Entry 8EUE (electron microscopy, 3.48 A resolution); this record covers chains D and J of the 10 polymer chains in the assembly.

[Chain D]
Protein: Histone H2B 1.1
UniProt: A0A1B8Y854 (A0A1B8Y854_XENTR); residues 2-123 here correspond to UniProt positions 5-126 (UniProt number = residue number + 3)
Sequence (123 residues; numbered 1 to 123; the number before each row is that of its first residue):
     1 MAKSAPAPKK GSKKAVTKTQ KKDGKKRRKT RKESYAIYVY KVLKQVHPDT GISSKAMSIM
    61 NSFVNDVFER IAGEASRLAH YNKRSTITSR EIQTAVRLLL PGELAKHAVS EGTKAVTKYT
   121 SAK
Not modelled in the structure: 1-31, 123
Sequence notes: initiating methionine (1)

[Chain J]
Molecule: 227-nt DNA strand
Sequence (227 nucleotides; numbered -153 to 73; the number before each row is that of its first residue; numbers below 1 keep their minus sign (DT-153 is residue -153)):
  -153 TCGGTACCCG GGGATCCTCT AGAGTGGGAG CTCGGAACAC TATCCGACTG GCACCGGCAA
   -93 GGTCGCTGTT CAATACATGC ACAGGATGTA TATATCTGAC ACGTGCCTGG AGACTAGGGA
   -33 GTAATCCCCT TGGCGGTTAA AACGCGGGGG ACAGCGCGTA CGTGCGTTTA AGCGGTGCTA
    27 GAGCTGTCTA CGACCAATTG AGCGGCCTCG GCACCGGGAT TCTCCAG
Not modelled in the structure: -153 to -73, 73

[Chain D / chain J interface]
Pairs across the interface - 13 pairs, chain D then chain J:
  Tyr40(D) - DA-53(J)  sugar contact
  Tyr40(D) - DC-52(J)  phosphate contact
  Gly51(D) - DA-53(J)  phosphate contact
  Ile52(D) - DC-54(J)  sugar contact
  Ile52(D) - DA-53(J)  hydrogen bond to the phosphate
  Ser53(D) - DC-54(J)  phosphate contact
  Ser54(D) - DC-54(J)  hydrogen bond to the phosphate
  Lys83(D) - DA-34(J)  phosphate contact
  Arg84(D) - DA-34(J)  salt bridge to the phosphate
  Ser85(D) - DG-35(J)  hydrogen bond to the phosphate
  Ser85(D) - DA-34(J)  hydrogen bond to the phosphate
  Thr86(D) - DG-35(J)  hydrogen bond to the phosphate
  Thr86(D) - DA-34(J)  hydrogen bond to the phosphate
Other interface residues (no listed pair), chain J (6 interface residues in all): DG-33

[Overview]
9 residues of chain D face 6 of chain J across their interface, with 6 hydrogen bonds and 1 salt bridge. Among
the polar pairs are Ile52(D)-DA-53(J), Ser54(D)-DC-54(J) and Ser85(D)-DG-35(J).
Here chain D is Histone H2B 1.1 and chain J is a 227-nt DNA strand. Entry 8EUE (Class1 of the INO80-Nucleosome
complex) was determined by electron microscopy, deposited together with 8ETS, 8ETT, 8ETU, 8ETV, 8ETW, 8EU9,
8EUF and 8EUJ.
